8RHH - chains K and A of the 6 polymer chains in the assembly; structure by electron microscopy, 3.00 A resolution.

== Chain K ==
Molecule: Kinesin-1 heavy chain
Organism: Homo sapiens
UniProtKB: P33176 (KINH_HUMAN); numbering as in UniProt (aligned over 1-963)
Sequence (963 residues; each row starts with the number of its first residue):
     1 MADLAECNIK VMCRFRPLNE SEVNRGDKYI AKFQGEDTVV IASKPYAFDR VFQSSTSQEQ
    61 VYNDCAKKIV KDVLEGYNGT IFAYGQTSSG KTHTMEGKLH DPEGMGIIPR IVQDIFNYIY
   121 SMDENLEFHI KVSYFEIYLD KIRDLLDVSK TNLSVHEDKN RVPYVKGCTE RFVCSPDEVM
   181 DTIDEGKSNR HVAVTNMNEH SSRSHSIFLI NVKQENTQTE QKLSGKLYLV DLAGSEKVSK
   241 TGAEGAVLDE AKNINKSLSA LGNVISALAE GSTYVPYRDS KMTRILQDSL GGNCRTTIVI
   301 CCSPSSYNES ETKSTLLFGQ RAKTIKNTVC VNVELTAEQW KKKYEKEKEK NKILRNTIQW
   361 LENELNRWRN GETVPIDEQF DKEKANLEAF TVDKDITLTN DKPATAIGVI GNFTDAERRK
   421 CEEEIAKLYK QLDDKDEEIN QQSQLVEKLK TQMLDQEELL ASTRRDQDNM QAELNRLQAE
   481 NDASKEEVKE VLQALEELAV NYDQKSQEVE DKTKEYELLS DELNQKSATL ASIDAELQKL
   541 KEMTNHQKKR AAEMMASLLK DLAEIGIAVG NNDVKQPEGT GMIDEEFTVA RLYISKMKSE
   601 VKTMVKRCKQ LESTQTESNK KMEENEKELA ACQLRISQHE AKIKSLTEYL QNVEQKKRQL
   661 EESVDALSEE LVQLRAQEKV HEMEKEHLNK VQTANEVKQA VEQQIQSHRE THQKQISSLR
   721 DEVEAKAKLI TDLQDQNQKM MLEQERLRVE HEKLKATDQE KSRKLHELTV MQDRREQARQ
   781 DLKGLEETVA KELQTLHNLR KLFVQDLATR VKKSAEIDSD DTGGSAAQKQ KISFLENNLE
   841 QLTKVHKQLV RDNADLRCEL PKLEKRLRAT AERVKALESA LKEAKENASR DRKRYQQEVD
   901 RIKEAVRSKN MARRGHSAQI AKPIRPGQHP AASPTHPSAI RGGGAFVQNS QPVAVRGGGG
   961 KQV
Not modelled in the structure: 1-2, 347-963
Ion coordination: Mg2+: T92, S202 (together with AMP-PNP)
Residues lining bound ligands: AMP-PNP (ANP; phosphoaminophosphonic acid-adenylate ester): R14, R16, P17, Q86, T87, S88, S89, G90, K91, T92, H93, N198, E199, S201, S202, L232, A233, G234
Curated features (UniProtKB/Swiss-Prot):
  - binding site (ATP): G85 to T92
  - modified residue: A2 (N-acetylalanine), S933 (Phosphoserine), R956 (Omega-N-methylarginine)
  - cross-link: K213 (Glycyl lysine isopeptide (Lys-Gly) (interchain with G-Cter in SUMO2))

== Chain A ==
Molecule: Tubulin alpha-1B chain
Organism: Sus scrofa
UniProtKB: Q2XVP4 (TBA1B_PIG); residues 1-451 here = UniProt positions 1-451
Sequence (451 residues; row label = number of the first residue in the row):
     1 MRECISIHVG QAGVQIGNAC WELYCLEHGI QPDGQMPSDK TIGGGDDSFN TFFSETGAGK
    61 HVPRAVFVDL EPTVIDEVRT GTYRQLFHPE QLITGKEDAA NNYARGHYTI GKEIIDLVLD
   121 RIRKLADQCT GLQGFLVFHS FGGGTGSGFT SLLMERLSVD YGKKSKLEFS IYPAPQVSTA
   181 VVEPYNSILT THTTLEHSDC AFMVDNEAIY DICRRNLDIE RPTYTNLNRL ISQIVSSITA
   241 SLRFDGALNV DLTEFQTNLV PYPRIHFPLA TYAPVISAEK AYHEQLSVAE ITNACFEPAN
   301 QMVKCDPRHG KYMACCLLYR GDVVPKDVNA AIATIKTKRS IQFVDWCPTG FKVGINYQPP
   361 TVVPGGDLAK VQRAVCMLSN TTAIAEAWAR LDHKFDLMYA KRAFVHWYVG EGMEEGEFSE
   421 AREDMAALEK DYEEVGVDSV EGEGEEEGEE Y
Not modelled in the structure: 38-46, 438-451
Ion coordination: Mg2+: E71 (together with GTP)
Residues lining bound ligands: GTP (guanosine-5'-triphosphate): G10, Q11, A12, Q15, I16, D69, E71, D98, A99, A100, N101, S140, F141, G143, G144, T145, G146, I171, T179, E183, N206, Y224, L227, N228, I231
Curated features (UniProtKB/Swiss-Prot):
  - motif: M1 to C4 (MREC motif)
  - active site: E254
  - binding site (GTP): G10, Q11, A12, Q15, E71, A99, S140, G143, G144, T145, G146, T179, E183, N206, Y224, N228, L252
  - binding site (Mg(2+)): E71
  - site: Y451 (Involved in polymerization)
  - modified residue: K40 (N6,N6,N6-trimethyllysine), S48 (Phosphoserine), S232 (Phosphoserine), Y282 (3'-nitrotyrosine), R339 (Omega-N-methylarginine), S439 (Phosphoserine), E443 (5-glutamyl polyglutamate), E445 (5-glutamyl polyglutamate), Y451 (3'-nitrotyrosine)
  - cross-link (Glycyl lysine isopeptide (Lys-Gly)): K326 (interchain with G-Cter in ubiquitin), K370 (interchain with G-Cter in ubiquitin)

== Chain K / chain A interface ==
Residue-residue contacts - 19 pairs, chain K then chain A:
  S235(K) with E414(A), hydrogen bond
  E236(K) with E414(A)
  K237(K) with E414(A), salt bridge
  V238(K) with Y108(A), hydrophobic; K112(A); G412(A)
  K252(K) with V409(A); G410(A); E411(A); G412(A)
  N255(K) with V409(A); M413(A); E414(A)
  K256(K) with H406(A), hydrogen bond (side chain-backbone); V409(A)
  S259(K) with E415(A)
  N263(K) with R402(A)
  S310(K) with E420(A), hydrogen bond
  E311(K) with E414(A)
Also at the interface, not in a pair above, chain K (12 interface residues in all): L248
Also at the interface, not in a pair above, chain A (13 interface residues in all): E417

== In short ==
The interface between chain K and chain A involves 12 residues on one side and 13 on the other; the contacts
include 3 hydrogen bonds and 1 salt bridge. Polar contacts include K237(K)-E414(A), S235(K)-E414(A) and
K256(K)-H406(A). Chain K binds AMP-PNP. Chain A binds GTP.
Chain K is Kinesin-1 heavy chain (Homo sapiens) and chain A is Tubulin alpha-1B chain (Sus scrofa); the
structure, Microtubule-associated kinesin-1 tail complex bound to AMPPNP, two-headed state, was determined by
electron microscopy (same publication as 8RHB, 8RIK and 8RIZ).
